PDB entry 1RUG | X-ray diffraction, 3.00 A resolution | chains 1 and 2 of the 4 polymer chains in the assembly

== Chain 1 ==
Molecule: Rhinovirus 14
Organism: Human rhinovirus 14
UniProtKB: P03303 (POLG_HRV14); residues 1-289 here correspond to UniProt positions 567-855 (UniProt number = residue number + 566)
Sequence (289 residues; row label = number of the first residue in the row):
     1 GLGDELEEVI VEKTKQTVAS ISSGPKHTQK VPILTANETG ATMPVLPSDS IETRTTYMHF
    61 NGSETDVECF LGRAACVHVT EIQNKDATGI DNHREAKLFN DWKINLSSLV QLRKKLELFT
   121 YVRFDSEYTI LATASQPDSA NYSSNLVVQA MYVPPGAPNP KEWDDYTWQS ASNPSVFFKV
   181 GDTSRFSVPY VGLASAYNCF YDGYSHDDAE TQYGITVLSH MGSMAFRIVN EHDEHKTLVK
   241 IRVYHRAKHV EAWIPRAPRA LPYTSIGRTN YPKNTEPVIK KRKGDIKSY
Disordered / not traced: 1-16
Differences from the reference sequence: engineered mutation Ser-219 (Asn786 in P03303)
Residues lining bound ligands: win vi (W35; 5-(5-(4-(4,5-dihydro-2-oxazoly)phenoxy)pentyl)-3-methyl isoxazole): Ile-104, Asn-105, Leu-106, Phe-124, Ser-126, Tyr-128, Ala-150, Tyr-152, Pro-174, Ser-175, Val-176, Phe-186, Val-188, Val-191, Tyr-197, Ser-219, Met-221, Met-224

== Chain 2 ==
Molecule: Rhinovirus 14
Organism: Human rhinovirus 14
Notes: engineered mutation(s): N(1)219S
UniProtKB: P03303 (POLG_HRV14); residues 1-262 here correspond to UniProt positions 69-330 (UniProt number = residue number + 68)
Sequence (262 residues; numbered 1 to 262; the number before each row is that of its first residue):
     1 SPNVEACGYS DRVQQITLGN STITTQEAAN AVVCYAEWPE YLPDVDASDV NKTSKPDTSV
    61 CRFYTLDSKT WTTGSKGWCW KLPDALKDMG VFGQNMFFHS LGRSGYTVHV QCNATKFHSG
   121 CLLVVVIPEH QLASHEGGNV SVKYTFTHPG ERGIDLSSAN EVGGPVKDVL YNMNGTLLGN
   181 LLIFPHQFIN LRTNNTATIV IPYINSVPID SMTRHNNVSL MVIPIAPLTV PTGATPSLPI
   241 TVTIAPMCTE FSGIRSKSIV PQ
Disordered / not traced: 1-7
Differences from the reference sequence: conflict Leu-170 (Ile239 in P03303)

== Interface between chain 1 and chain 2 ==
Pairs across the interface - 106 pairs, chain 1 then chain 2:
  Asn-37(1) with Phe-188(2)
  Glu-38(1) with Gln-187(2); Phe-188(2), hydrogen bond (backbone-backbone); Asn-190(2); Thr-193(2), hydrogen bond; Asn-194(2)
  Thr-39(1) with Ala-29(2); Val-32(2); Gln-187(2)
  Gly-40(1) with His-186(2)
  Thr-120(1) with Glu-129(2)
  Tyr-121(1) with Glu-129(2), hydrogen bond; Ile-204(2); Asn-205(2); Ser-206(2)
  Ala-194(1) with Ser-206(2); Val-207(2), hydrophobic
  Ser-195(1) with Ser-206(2), hydrogen bond (backbone-backbone)
  Asn-198(1) with Glu-129(2); Ser-206(2), hydrogen bond
  Phe-200(1) with Glu-129(2); Gln-131(2)
  Tyr-201(1) with Glu-129(2); Gln-131(2); Arg-214(2); His-215(2)
  Asp-202(1) with Lys-81(2), salt bridge; Glu-129(2), hydrogen bond (backbone-side chain); His-130(2); Gln-131(2); His-215(2); Asn-216(2), hydrogen bond (backbone-backbone)
  Gly-203(1) with Arg-214(2); His-215(2)
  Tyr-204(1) with Val-142(2), hydrogen bond (side chain-backbone); Lys-143(2); Tyr-144(2), hydrogen bond (side chain-backbone); Thr-147(2), hydrogen bond; His-148(2); Arg-214(2), hydrogen bond (backbone-backbone)
  Ser-205(1) with Arg-214(2), hydrogen bond (backbone-side chain)
  His-206(1) with Arg-214(2)
  Asp-207(1) with Tyr-144(2), hydrogen bond; Thr-213(2), hydrogen bond; Arg-214(2), hydrogen bond (side chain-backbone); Val-260(2); Pro-261(2)
  Asp-208(1) with Tyr-144(2); Pro-261(2)
  Ala-209(1) with Pro-261(2)
  Glu-210(1) with Lys-143(2), salt bridge
  Gln-212(1) with Ser-141(2)
  Tyr-213(1) with His-130(2); Gln-131(2); Leu-132(2), hydrogen bond (side chain-backbone); Ser-141(2); Val-142(2); Thr-147(2)
  Gly-214(1) with Gln-131(2)
  Ile-215(1) with Gln-131(2)
  Ile-254(1) with Tyr-35(2); Pro-128(2), hydrophobic; Ile-204(2), hydrophobic
  Pro-255(1) with Ile-183(2), hydrophobic; Phe-184(2)
  Arg-256(1) with Pro-128(2), hydrogen bond (side chain-backbone); Glu-129(2), hydrogen bond (side chain-backbone); Ile-183(2); Phe-184(2)
  Ala-257(1) with Thr-176(2); Asn-180(2); Ile-183(2)
  Pro-258(1) with Thr-176(2); Asn-180(2)
  Arg-259(1) with Asn-174(2), hydrogen bond (side chain-backbone); Gly-175(2); Thr-176(2)
  Ala-260(1) with Gly-175(2), hydrogen bond (backbone-backbone); Leu-177(2), hydrophobic
  Leu-261(1) with Tyr-171(2), hydrophobic; Gly-175(2), hydrogen bond (backbone-backbone)
  Thr-264(1) with Gly-138(2), hydrogen bond (side chain-backbone)
  Ser-265(1) with Gly-138(2); Asn-139(2)
  Gly-267(1) with Gln-131(2)
  Arg-268(1) with Gln-131(2); Asn-139(2)
  Thr-269(1) with Gln-131(2), hydrogen bond (side chain-backbone); Leu-132(2), hydrogen bond (side chain-backbone); Ala-133(2), hydrogen bond (side chain-backbone); Asn-174(2)
  Asn-270(1) with Ala-133(2); Ser-134(2), hydrogen bond (side chain-backbone); Gly-137(2), hydrogen bond (side chain-backbone); Gly-138(2), hydrogen bond (side chain-backbone); Asn-139(2); Val-140(2), hydrogen bond (side chain-backbone)
  Tyr-271(1) with Gly-137(2); Val-166(2); Asp-168(2), hydrogen bond; Tyr-171(2); Gly-175(2)
  Lys-273(1) with His-135(2); Glu-136(2)
  Val-278(1) with Tyr-171(2)
  Ile-279(1) with Leu-170(2), hydrophobic
Other interface residues (no listed pair), chain 1 (45 interface residues in all): Ala-196, Thr-211, Thr-275
Other interface residues (no listed pair), chain 2 (54 interface residues in all): Asn-30, Ile-127, Met-173, Ile-259

== In short ==
45 residues of chain 1 and 54 residues of chain 2 are in contact, with 30 hydrogen bonds and 2 salt bridges.
Among the polar pairs are Asp-202(1)/Lys-81(2), Glu-210(1)/Lys-143(2) and Glu-38(1)/Thr-193(2). Ligands of
chain 1: win vi.
Here chain 1 is Rhinovirus 14 and chain 2 is Rhinovirus 14, both from Human rhinovirus 14. Entry 1RUG
(Rhinovirus 14 mutant N1219S complexed with antiviral compound win 52035) was determined by X-ray diffraction,
deposited together with 1RUC, 1RUD, 1RUE, 1RUF, 1RUH, 1RUI and 1RUJ.
